4XCM - chains A and B; structure by X-ray diffraction, 2.65 A resolution.

[Chain A (and B)]
Molecule: Cell wall-binding endopeptidase-related protein
Organism: Thermus thermophilus HB8
Notes: chain B of this document is another copy of the same molecule, construct and numbering; everything in this record applies to it too
UniProtKB: Q5SLM7 (Q5SLM7_THET8); numbering as in UniProt (aligned over 15-258)
Amino-acid sequence (244 residues; numbered 15 to 258; the number before each row is that of its first residue):
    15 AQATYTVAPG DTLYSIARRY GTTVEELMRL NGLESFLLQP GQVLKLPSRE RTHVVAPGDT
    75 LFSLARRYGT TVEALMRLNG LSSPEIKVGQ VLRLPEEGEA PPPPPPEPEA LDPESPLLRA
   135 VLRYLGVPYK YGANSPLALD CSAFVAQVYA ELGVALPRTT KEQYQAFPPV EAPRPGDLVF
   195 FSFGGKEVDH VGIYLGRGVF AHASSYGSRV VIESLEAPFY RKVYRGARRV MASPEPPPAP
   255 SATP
Not modelled in the structure: 15-16, 62-116, 247-258 (chain B: 15-16, 111-121, 246-258)
Modified positions: Mse-42 (selenomethionine; parent Met); Mse-90 (selenomethionine); Mse-245 (selenomethionine; parent Met)
From the paper describing this entry:
  - self-association interface (contacts with another copy of this molecule); pairs are residue here / residue on that copy: Arg-223/Glu-230 (salt bridge)

[Chain A / chain B interface]
Contacting residue pairs - 84 pairs, chain A then chain B:
  Thr-26(A) / Tyr-138(B)
  Thr-26(A) / Glu-165(B)
  Leu-27(A) / Gln-161(B)
  Tyr-28(A) / Val-141(B)
  Tyr-28(A) / Pro-142(B)
  Tyr-28(A) / Tyr-143(B)  hydrophobic
  Tyr-28(A) / Gln-161(B)
  Thr-37(A) / Tyr-145(B)
  Thr-37(A) / Gly-146(B)
  Thr-37(A) / Ala-147(B)
  Val-38(A) / Tyr-145(B)
  Glu-39(A) / Tyr-145(B)  hydrogen bond (backbone-backbone)
  Glu-39(A) / Gly-146(B)
  Mse-42(A) / Arg-172(B)
  Leu-47(A) / Arg-172(B)  hydrogen bond (backbone-side chain)
  Glu-48(A) / Arg-172(B)  hydrogen bond (backbone-side chain)
  Phe-50(A) / Tyr-143(B)
  Phe-50(A) / Ala-157(B)
  Phe-50(A) / Ala-160(B)  hydrophobic
  Phe-50(A) / Gln-161(B)
  Phe-50(A) / Ala-164(B)
  Leu-51(A) / Ala-164(B)
  Leu-51(A) / Gly-167(B)
  Leu-51(A) / Ala-169(B)  hydrophobic
  Glu-128(A) / Arg-133(B)  salt bridge
  Arg-133(A) / Glu-128(B)  salt bridge
  Leu-136(A) / Leu-136(B)  hydrophobic
  Leu-136(A) / Arg-211(B)
  Arg-137(A) / Arg-211(B)
  Tyr-138(A) / Thr-26(B)
  Tyr-138(A) / Tyr-28(B)  hydrophobic
  Leu-139(A) / Leu-125(B)
  Leu-139(A) / Arg-211(B)  hydrogen bond (backbone-side chain)
  Gly-140(A) / Arg-211(B)
  Gly-140(A) / Val-213(B)
  Val-141(A) / Tyr-28(B)
  Val-141(A) / Glu-123(B)
  Val-141(A) / Arg-211(B)
  Tyr-143(A) / Tyr-28(B)  hydrophobic
  Tyr-143(A) / Val-38(B)
  Tyr-143(A) / Phe-50(B)
  Tyr-145(A) / Thr-37(B)
  Tyr-145(A) / Val-38(B)  hydrogen bond (backbone-backbone)
  Tyr-145(A) / Glu-39(B)  hydrogen bond (backbone-backbone)
  Gly-146(A) / Thr-37(B)
  Gly-146(A) / Glu-39(B)
  Ala-147(A) / Thr-37(B)
  Ala-147(A) / Glu-39(B)
  Ala-157(A) / Phe-50(B)
  Ala-160(A) / Phe-50(B)  hydrophobic
  Gln-161(A) / Thr-26(B)
  Gln-161(A) / Leu-27(B)
  Gln-161(A) / Tyr-28(B)  hydrogen bond (side chain-backbone)
  Gln-161(A) / Phe-50(B)
  Ala-164(A) / Phe-50(B)  hydrophobic
  Ala-164(A) / Leu-51(B)  hydrophobic
  Glu-165(A) / Thr-26(B)
  Gly-167(A) / Leu-51(B)
  Val-168(A) / Leu-51(B)
  Ala-169(A) / Leu-51(B)
  Arg-172(A) / Mse-42(B)
  Arg-172(A) / Leu-47(B)  hydrogen bond (side chain-backbone)
  Arg-211(A) / Arg-137(B)
  Arg-211(A) / Leu-139(B)  hydrogen bond (side chain-backbone)
  Arg-211(A) / Gly-140(B)
  Arg-211(A) / Val-141(B)
  Arg-211(A) / Arg-223(B)  hydrogen bond (backbone-side chain)
  Val-213(A) / Gly-140(B)
  Tyr-220(A) / Ala-231(B)  hydrophobic
  Tyr-220(A) / Pro-232(B)
  Arg-223(A) / Arg-211(B)  hydrogen bond (side chain-backbone)
  Arg-223(A) / Ser-228(B)
  Arg-223(A) / Glu-230(B)  salt bridge
  Val-225(A) / Ile-226(B)
  Val-225(A) / Ser-228(B)
  Ile-226(A) / Leu-139(B)  hydrophobic
  Ile-226(A) / Val-225(B)
  Ile-226(A) / Ile-226(B)  hydrogen bond (backbone-backbone)
  Glu-227(A) / Glu-227(B)
  Ser-228(A) / Arg-223(B)
  Ser-228(A) / Val-225(B)
  Glu-230(A) / Arg-223(B)  salt bridge
  Ala-231(A) / Tyr-220(B)  hydrophobic
  Pro-232(A) / Tyr-220(B)
Interface residues without a listed pair, chain A (48 interface residues in all): Ser-49, Pro-127, Pro-142, Leu-209, Gly-212
Interface residues without a listed pair, chain B (48 interface residues in all): Ser-49, Pro-127, Val-168, Val-224

[Overview]
Chain A and chain B each contribute 48 residues to their interface; the contacts include 12 hydrogen bonds and
4 salt bridges. Polar contacts include Glu-128(A)/Arg-133(B), Arg-223(A)/Glu-230(B) and Leu-47(A)/Arg-172(B).
From the paper: a self-association interface involving Arg-223(A) and Glu-230(A).
Chain A and chain B are both Cell wall-binding endopeptidase-related protein (Thermus thermophilus HB8); the
structure, Crystal structure of the putative NlpC/P60 D,L endopeptidase from T. thermophilus, was determined
by X-ray diffraction, deposited together with 4UZ2 and 4UZ3.
